Entry 8OQL (X-ray diffraction, 2.70 A resolution); this record covers chains A and C of the 4 polymer chains in the assembly.

== Chain A ==
Molecule: 3-hydroxyacyl-CoA dehydrogenase
From: Mycobacterium tuberculosis H37Rv
Notes: EC 1.1.1.35
Reference sequence: O53872 (O53872_MYCTU); residues 1-720 here = UniProt positions 1-720
Chain sequence (736 residues; row label = number of the first residue in the row; numbers below 1 keep their minus sign (Met-15 is residue -15)):
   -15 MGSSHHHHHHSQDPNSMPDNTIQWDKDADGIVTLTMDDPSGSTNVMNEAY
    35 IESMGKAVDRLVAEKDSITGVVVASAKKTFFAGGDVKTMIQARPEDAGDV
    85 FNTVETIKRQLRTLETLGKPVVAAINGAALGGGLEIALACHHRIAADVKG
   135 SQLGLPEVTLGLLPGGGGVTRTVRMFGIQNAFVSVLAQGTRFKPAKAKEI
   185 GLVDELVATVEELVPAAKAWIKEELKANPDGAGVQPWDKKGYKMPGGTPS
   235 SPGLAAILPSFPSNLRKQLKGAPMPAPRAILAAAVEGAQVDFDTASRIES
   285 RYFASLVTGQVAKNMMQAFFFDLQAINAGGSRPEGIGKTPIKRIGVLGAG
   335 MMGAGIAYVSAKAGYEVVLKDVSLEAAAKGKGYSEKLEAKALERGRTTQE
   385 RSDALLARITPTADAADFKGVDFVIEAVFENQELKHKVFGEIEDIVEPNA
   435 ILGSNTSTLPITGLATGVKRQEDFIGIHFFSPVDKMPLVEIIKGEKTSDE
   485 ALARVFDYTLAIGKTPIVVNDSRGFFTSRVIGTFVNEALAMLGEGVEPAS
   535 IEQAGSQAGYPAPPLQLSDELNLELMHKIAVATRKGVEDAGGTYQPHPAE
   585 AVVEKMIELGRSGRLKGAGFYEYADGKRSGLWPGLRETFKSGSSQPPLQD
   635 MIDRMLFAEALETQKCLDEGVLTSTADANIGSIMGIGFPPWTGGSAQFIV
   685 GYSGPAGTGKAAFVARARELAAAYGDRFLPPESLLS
Disordered / not traced: -15 to -14, -5 to 0
Sequence notes: initiating methionine (-15); expression tag (-14 to 0)
Small-molecule neighbours:
  - Hexafluorophosphate anion (A9J), molecule 1: Val29, Asn31, Asp69, Lys71
  - Hexafluorophosphate anion (A9J), molecule 2: Gly67, Gly68, Leu114, Gly115, Gly116, Pro140, Glu141, Leu144
  - Hexafluorophosphate anion (A9J), molecule 3: Asp69, Thr72, Met73, Val84, Thr87, Val88, Phe287, Val291
  - Hexafluorophosphate anion (A9J), molecule 4: Asp131, Leu190, Val191, Ala192
  - Hexafluorophosphate anion (A9J), molecule 5: Val142, Thr143, Ala171, Gln172, Met258, Pro261, Met299
  - Hexafluorophosphate anion (A9J), molecule 6: Phe166, Val167, Ala171, Gln172, Asn248, Leu249, Gln252
  - Hexafluorophosphate anion (A9J), molecule 7: Phe303, Pro471, Ile667, Met668
  - Hexafluorophosphate anion (A9J), molecule 8: Leu331, Gly332, Lys354, Asp355, Val356, Val412, Val422
  - Hexafluorophosphate anion (A9J), molecule 9: Ser441, His462, Phe464, Thr511, Ser512, Ile515, Leu555
  - Hexafluorophosphate anion (A9J), molecule 10: Val467, Asp468, Lys469, Met470, Pro471, Gly497, Lys498

== Chain C ==
Molecule: Putative acyltransferase Rv0859
From: Mycobacterium tuberculosis H37Rv
Notes: EC 2.3.1.-
Reference sequence: O53871 (Y0859_MYCTU); residue numbers follow UniProt; this construct covers 1-403
Chain sequence (403 residues; numbered 1 to 403; the number before each row is that of its first residue):
     1 MSEEAFIYEAIRTPRGKQKNGSLHEVKPLSLVVGLIDELRKRHPDLDENL
    51 ISDVILGCVSPVGDQGGDIARAAVLASGMPVTSGGVQLNRFCASGLEAVN
   101 TAAQKVRSGWDDLVLAGGVESMSRVPMGSDGGAMGLDPATNYDVMFVPQS
   151 IGADLIATIEGFSREDVDAYALRSQQKAAEAWSGGYFAKSVVPVRDQNGL
   201 LILDHDEHMRPDTTKEGLAKLKPAFEGLAALGGFDDVALQKYHWVEKINH
   251 VHTGGNSSGIVDGAALVMIGSAAAGKLQGLTPRARIVATATSGADPVIML
   301 TGPTPATRKVLDRAGLTVDDIDLFELNEAFASVVLKFQKDLNIPDEKLNV
   351 NGGAIAMGHPLGATGAMILGTMVDELERRNARRALITLCIGGGMGVATII
   401 ERV
Disordered / not traced: 1, 225-231
Modified residues: Cys92 (S-hydroxycysteine; CSO)
Small-molecule neighbours:
  - Hexafluorophosphate anion (A9J), molecule 1: Tyr8, Glu9, Leu39, His43, Leu46, Met268, Leu280
  - Hexafluorophosphate anion (A9J), molecule 2: Gly67, Arg71, Ala72, Leu75
  - Hexafluorophosphate anion (A9J), molecule 3: Phe91, Met134, Phe146, Gly392

== Interface between chain A and chain C ==
Pairs across the interface (21):
  Ala81(A) - Asn198(C)
  Ala81(A) - Leu200(C)
  Gly82(A) - Leu200(C)
  Phe85(A) - Leu200(C)  hydrophobic
  Gln273(A) - Lys27(C)  hydrogen bond
  Gln273(A) - Asp64(C)  hydrogen bond
  Gln273(A) - Arg124(C)  hydrogen bond
  Val274(A) - His24(C)
  Val274(A) - Arg124(C)
  Asp275(A) - His24(C)  salt bridge
  Thr278(A) - His24(C)
  Thr278(A) - Glu25(C)
  Arg281(A) - Glu25(C)  salt bridge
  Ile282(A) - Glu25(C)
  Arg285(A) - Glu25(C)  salt bridge
  Arg285(A) - Asp196(C)  salt bridge
  Arg285(A) - Gln197(C)
  Arg285(A) - Asn198(C)  hydrogen bond (backbone-side chain)
  Tyr286(A) - Gln197(C)
  Ala288(A) - Asn198(C)
  Ser289(A) - Asn198(C)  hydrogen bond (backbone-side chain)
Interface residues without a listed pair, chain A (14 interface residues in all): Glu270
Interface residues without a listed pair, chain C (10 interface residues in all): Ile202

== Summary ==
Chain A and chain C form an interface of 14 and 10 residues respectively, with 5 hydrogen bonds and 4 salt
bridges. Polar contacts include Asp275(A)-His24(C), Arg281(A)-Glu25(C) and Arg285(A)-Glu25(C). Bound to chain
A: 10 copies of Hexafluorophosphate anion.
Chain A is 3-hydroxyacyl-CoA dehydrogenase and chain C is Putative acyltransferase Rv0859, both from
Mycobacterium tuberculosis H37Rv; the structure, Structure of Mycobacterium tuberculosis beta-oxidation
trifunctional enzyme in complex with Fragment-M-1, was determined by X-ray diffraction (same publication as
8OPU, 8OPV, 8OPW, 8OPX, 8OPY, 8OQM and 10 further entries).
